Entry 2IZY (X-ray diffraction, 2.20 A resolution); this record covers chains A and C of the 8 polymer chains in the assembly.

== Chain A (and C) ==
Name: Camp-dependent protein kinase regulatory subunit II
Organism: Mus musculus
Notes: EC 2.7.11.11; chain C of this document is another copy of the same molecule, construct and numbering; everything in this record applies to it too
Reference sequence: P12368 (KAP2_RAT); residues 4-46 here correspond to UniProt positions 2-44 (UniProt number = residue number - 2)
Amino-acid sequence (54 residues; row label = number of the first residue in the row):
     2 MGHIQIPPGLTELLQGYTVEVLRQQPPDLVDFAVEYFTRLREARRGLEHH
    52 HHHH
Unresolved in the structure: 2-5, 53-55 (chain C: 2-5, 52-55)

== Chain A / chain C interface ==
Pairs across the interface - 5 pairs, chain A then chain C:
  Gly47(A) - Ile7(C)
  Leu48(A) - Ile7(C)
  Leu48(A) - Leu11(C)  hydrophobic
  His51(A) - Ile7(C)
  His51(A) - Thr12(C)
Other interface residues (no listed pair), chain A (4 interface residues in all): Gln16
Other interface residues (no listed pair), chain C (4 interface residues in all): Val31

== In short ==
The chain A/chain C interface involves 4 residues from each chain.
Chain A and chain C are both Camp-dependent protein kinase regulatory subunit II (Mus musculus); the
structure, Molecular Basis of AKAP Specificity for PKA Regulatory Subunits, was determined by X-ray
diffraction together with 2IZX from the same study.
